Entry 4KS4 (X-ray diffraction, 2.50 A resolution); this record covers chain A.

== Chain A ==
Protein: Neuraminidase
From: Influenza A virus
UniProtKB: Q0A480 (Q0A480_I63A3); the construct lacks a stretch of the UniProt sequence and is renumbered around it, so the offset changes along the chain: 83-169 = UniProt 81-167; 170-306 = UniProt 169-305; 308-330 = UniProt 306-328; 335-342 = UniProt 333-340; 4 more segments
Chain sequence (390 residues; row label = number of the first residue in the row; note: 6 numbers in that range are skipped by the numbering (no residue carries them; nothing is unmodelled there); a row labelled like 330A-330B holds insertion residues (330A, then the next letters in order)):
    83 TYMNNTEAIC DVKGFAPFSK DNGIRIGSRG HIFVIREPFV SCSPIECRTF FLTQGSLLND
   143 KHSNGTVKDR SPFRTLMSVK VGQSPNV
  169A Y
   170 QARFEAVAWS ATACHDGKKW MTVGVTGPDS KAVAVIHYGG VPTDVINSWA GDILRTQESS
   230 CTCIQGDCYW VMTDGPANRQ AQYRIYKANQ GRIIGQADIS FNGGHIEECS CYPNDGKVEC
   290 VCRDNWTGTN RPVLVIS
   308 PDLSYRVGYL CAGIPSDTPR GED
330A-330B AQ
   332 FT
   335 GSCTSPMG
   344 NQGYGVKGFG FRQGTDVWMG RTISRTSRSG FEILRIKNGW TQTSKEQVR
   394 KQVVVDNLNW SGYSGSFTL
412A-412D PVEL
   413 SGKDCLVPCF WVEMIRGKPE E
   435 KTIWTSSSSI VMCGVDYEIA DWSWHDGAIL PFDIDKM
Unresolved in the structure: 471
Disulfides: Cys-92/Cys-417, Cys-124/Cys-129, Cys-183/Cys-230, Cys-232/Cys-237, Cys-278/Cys-291, Cys-280/Cys-289, Cys-318/Cys-337, Cys-421/Cys-447
Bound ions: Ca2+: Asp-293, Gly-297, Asp-324, Tyr-347
Ligand contacts: 1SN ((3S,4R,5R)-4-(acetylamino)-3-{4-[(1R)-1-hydroxypropyl]-1H-1,2,3-triazol-1-yl}-5-(pentan-3-yloxy)cyclohex-1-ene-1-carboxylic acid): Arg-118, Glu-119, Leu-134, Asp-151, Arg-152, Arg-156, Trp-178, Ser-179, Ile-222, Arg-224, Ala-246, Glu-276, Glu-277, Arg-292, Asn-294, Tyr-347, Arg-371, Tyr-406
Reported in the primary citation:
  - conformationally variable residues (side-chain flip): Gln-136, Asp-151, Arg-156
  - binding site for 1SN: Asp-151, Trp-178

== Summary ==
Chain A binds compound 1SN. The Ca2+ site is built by Asp-293, Gly-297, Asp-324 and Tyr-347. From the paper: a
binding site for 1SN at Asp-151 and Trp-178; conformational variability at Gln-136, Asp-151 and Arg-156.
Chain A is Neuraminidase (Influenza A virus); the structure, Influenza Neuraminidase in complex with antiviral
compound
(3S,4R,5R)-4-(acetylamino)-3-{4-[(1R)-1-hydroxypropyl]-1H-1,2,3-triazol-1-yl}-5-(pentan-3-yloxy)cyclohex-1-ene-1-carboxylic
acid, was determined by X-ray diffraction, deposited together with 4KS1, 4KS2, 4KS3 and 4KS5.
